Entry 1FFK (X-ray diffraction, 2.40 A resolution); this record covers chains 0 and O of the 29 polymer chains in the assembly.

Chain 0:
Molecule: 23S RRNA
Organism: Haloarcula marismortui
Sequence (2922 nucleotides; each row starts with the number of its first residue):
     2 UUGGCUACUA UGCCAGCUGG UGGAUUGCUC GGCUCAGGCG CUGAUGAAGG ACGUGCCAAG
    62 CUGCGAUAAG CCAUGGGGAG CCGCACGGAG GCGAAGAACC AUGGAUUUCC GAAUGAGAAU
   122 CUCUCUAACA AUUGCUUCGC GCAAUGAGGA ACCCCGAGAA CUGAAACAUC UCAGUAUCGG
   182 GAGGAACAGA AAACGCAAUG UGAUGUCGUU AGUAACCGCG AGUGAACGCG AUACAGCCCA
   242 AACCGAAGCC CUCACGGGCA AUGUGGUGUC AGGGCUACCU CUCAUCAGCC GACCGUCUCG
   302 ACGAAGUCUC UUGGAACAGA GCGUGAUACA GGGUGACAAC CCCGUACUCG AGACCAGUAC
   362 GACGUGCGGU AGUGCCAGAG UAGCGGGGGU UGGAUAUCCC UCGCGAAUAA CGCAGGCAUC
   422 GACUGCGAAG GCUAAACACA ACCUGAGACC GAUAGUGAAC AAGUAGUGUG AACGAACGCU
   482 GCAAAGUACC CUCAGAAGGG AGGCGAAAUA GAGCAUGAAA UCAGUUGGCG AUCGAGCGAC
   542 AGGGCAUACA AGGUCCCUCG ACGAAUGACC GACGCGCGAG CGUCCAGUAA GACUCACGGG
   602 AAGCCGAUGU UCUGUCGUAC GUUUUGAAAA ACGAGCCAGG GAGUGUGUCU GCAUGGCAAG
   662 UCUAACCGGA GUAUCCGGGG AGGCACAGGG AAACCGACAU GGCCGCAGGG CUUUGCCCGA
   722 GGGCCGCCGU CUUCAAGGGC GGGGAGCCAU GUGGACACGA CCCGAAUCCG GACGAUCUAC
   782 GCAUGGACAA GAUGAAGCGU GCCGAAAGGC ACGUGGAAGU CUGUUAGAGU UGGUGUCCUA
   842 CAAUACCCUC UCGUGAUCUA UGUGUAGGGG UGAAAGGCCC AUCGAGUCCG GCAACAGCUG
   902 GUUCCAAUCG AAACAUGUCG AAGCAUGACC UCCGCCGAGG UAGUCUGUGA GGUAGAGCGA
   962 CCGAUUGGUG UGUCCGCCUC CGAGAGGAGU CGGCACACCU GUCAAACUCC AAACUUACAG
  1022 ACGCCGUUUG ACGCGGGGAU UCCGGUGCGC GGGGUAAGCC UGUGUACCAG GAGGGGAACA
  1082 ACCCAGAGAU AGGUUAAGGU CCCCAAGUGU GGAUUAAGUG UAAUCCUCUG AAGGUGGUCU
  1142 CGAGCCCUAG ACAGCCGGGA GGUGAGCUUA GAAGCAGCUA CCCUCUAAGA AAAGCGUAAC
  1202 AGCUUACCGG CCGAGGUUUG AGGCGCCCAA AAUGAUCGGG ACUCAAAUCC ACCACCGAGA
  1262 CCUGUCCGUA CCACUCAUAC UGGUAAUCGA GUAGAUUGGC GCUCUAAUUG GAUGGAAGUA
  1322 GGGGUGAAAA CUCCUAUGGA CCGAUUAGUG ACGAAAAUCC UGGCCAUAGU AGCAGCGAUA
  1382 GUCGGGUGAG AACCCCGACG GCCUAAUGGA UAAGGGUUCC UCAGCACUGC UGAUCAGCUG
  1442 AGGGUUAGCC GGUCCUAAGU CAUACCGCAA CUCGACUAUG ACGAAAUGGG AAACGGGUUA
  1502 AUAUUCCCGU GCCACUAUGC AGUGAAAGUU GACGCCCUGG GGUCGAUCAC GCUGGGCAUU
  1562 CGCCCAGUCG AACCGUCCAA CUCCGUGGAA GCCGUAAUGG CAGGAAGCGG ACGAACGGCG
  1622 GCAUAGGGAA ACGUGAUUCA ACCUGGGGCC CAUGAAAAGA CGAGCAUAGU GUCCGUACCG
  1682 AGAACCGACA CAGGUGUCCA UGGCGGCGAA AGCCAAGGCC UGUCGGGAGC AACCAACGUU
  1742 AGGGAAUUCG GCAAGUUAGU CCCGUACCUU CGGAAGAAGG GAUGCCUGCU CCGGAACGGA
  1802 GCAGGUCGCA GUGACUCGGA AGCUCGGACU GUCUAGUAAC AACAUAGGUG ACCGCAAAUC
  1862 CGCAAGGACU CGUACGGUCA CUGAAUCCUG CCCAGUGCAG GUAUCUGAAC ACCUCGUACA
  1922 AGAGGACGAA GGACCUGUCA ACGGCGGGGG UAACUAUGAC CCUCUUAAGG UAGCGUAGUA
  1982 CCUUGCCGCA UCAGUAGCGG CUUGCAUGAA UGGAUUAACC AGAGCUUCAC UGUCCCAACG
  2042 UUGGGCCCGG UGAACUGUAC AUUCCAGUGC GGAGUCUGGA GACACCCAGG GGGAAGCGAA
  2102 GACCCUAUGG AGCUUUACUG CAGGCUGUCG CUGAGACGUG GUCGCCGAUG UGCAGCAUAG
  2162 GUAGGAGACA CUACACAGGU ACCCGCGCUA GCGGGCCACC GAGUCAACAG UGAAAUACUA
  2222 CCCGUCGGUG ACUGCGACUC UCACUCCGGG AGGAGGACAC CGAUAGCCGG GCAGUUUGAC
  2282 UGGGGCGGUA CGCGCUCGAA AAGAUAUCGA GCGCGCCCUA UGGCUAUCUC AGCCGGGACA
  2342 GAGACCCGGC GAAGAGUGCA AGAGCAAAAG AUAGCUUGAC AGUGUUCUUC CCAACGAGGA
  2402 ACGCUGACGC GAAAGCGUGG UCUAGCGAAC CAAUUAGCCU GCUUGAUGCG GGCAAUUGAU
  2462 GACAGAAAAG CUACCCUAGG GAUAACAGAG UCGUCACUCG CAAGAGCACA UAUCGACCGA
  2522 GUGGCUUGCU ACCUCGAUGU CGGUUCCCUC CAUCCUGCCC GUGCAGAAGC GGGCAAGGGU
  2582 GAGGUUGUUC GCCUAUUAAA GGAGGUCGUG AGCUGGGUUU AGACCGUCGU GAGACAGGUC
  2642 GGCUGCUAUC UACUGGGUGU GUAAUGGUGU CUGACAAGAA CGACCGUAUA GUACGAGAGG
  2702 AACUACGGUU GGUGGCCACU GGUGUACCGG UUGUUCGAGA GAGCACGUGC CGGGUAGCCA
  2762 CGCCACACGG GGUAAGAGCU GAACGCAUCU AAGCUCGAAA CCCACUUGGA AAAGAGACAC
  2822 CGCCGAGGUC CCGCGUACAA GACGCGGUCG AUAGACUCGG GGUGUGCGCG UCGAGGUAAC
  2882 GAGACGUUAA GCCCACGAGC ACUAACAGAC CAAAGCCAUC AU
Disordered / not traced: 2-9, 126-128, 715, 971-998, 1161-1206, 1560, 1952-1963, 2137-2236, 2339-2343, 2664-2666, 2915-2923
Differences from the reference sequence: conflict C560 (U3155 in 3377779)
Metal / ion sites: Mg2+ site 1: G627, A2483, C2534; K+: G2102, G2482, C2536; Mg2+ site 2: A2483, C2533, C2534

Chain O:
Protein: Ribosomal protein L22
Organism: Haloarcula marismortui
UniProt: P10970 (RL22_HALMA); residues 1-154 here = UniProt positions 1-154
Amino-acid sequence (154 residues; each row starts with the number of its first residue):
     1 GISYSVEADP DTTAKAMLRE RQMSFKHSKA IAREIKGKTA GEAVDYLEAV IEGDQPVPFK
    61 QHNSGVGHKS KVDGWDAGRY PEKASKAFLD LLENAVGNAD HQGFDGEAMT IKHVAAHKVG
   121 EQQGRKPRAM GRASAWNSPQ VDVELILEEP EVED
Disordered / not traced: 151-154

Interface between chain 0 and chain O:
Pairs across the interface (34; chain 0 residue first):
  U19(0) with Ser5(O), sugar contact
  G20(0) with Ser3(O), phosphate contact; Ser5(O), sugar contact
  G21(0) with Ile2(O), sugar contact
  U22(0) with Gly1(O), phosphate contact; Val119(O), sugar contact
  G500(0) with Ala16(O), sugar contact
  A524(0) with Ala115(O), sugar contact
  A841(0) with Arg128(O), phosphate contact
  A843(0) with Ala129(O), phosphate contact
  A844(0) with Ala129(O), phosphate contact; Met130(O), sugar contact
  G1370(0) with Ser24(O), base contact; His62(O), phosphate contact
  A1689(0) with Pro127(O), base contact; Gly131(O), base contact
  G2050(0) with Arg79(O), phosphate contact; Tyr80(O), phosphate contact
  G2051(0) with Pro81(O), phosphate contact; Lys83(O), phosphate contact
  G2053(0) with Trp136(O), phosphate contact; Ser138(O), phosphate contact
  A2054(0) with Ser134(O), sugar contact; Trp136(O), phosphate contact; Asn137(O), phosphate contact
  C2088(0) with Ser64(O), phosphate contact; Gly65(O), phosphate contact
  A2089(0) with Gly65(O), phosphate contact
  U2659(0) with Trp75(O), sugar contact; Asp76(O), sugar contact
  G2660(0) with Asp73(O), phosphate contact; Gly74(O), phosphate contact
  A2841(0) with Gly67(O), sugar contact
  A2843(0) with Ser70(O), phosphate contact
Also at the interface, not in a pair above, chain 0 (28 interface residues in all): G13, G501, U840, A1369, C2048, C2049, G2842
Also at the interface, not in a pair above, chain O (40 interface residues in all): Met17, Gln61, Asn63, His68, Lys69, Glu82, Ala116, Arg132, Ala133, Ala135

In short:
Chain 0 and chain O form an interface of 28 and 40 residues respectively. The Mg2+ site 1 is built by G627(0),
A2483(0) and C2534(0). G2102(0), G2482(0) and C2536(0) form the K+ site.
Here chain 0 is 23S RRNA and chain O is Ribosomal protein L22, both from Haloarcula marismortui. Entry 1FFK
(Crystal structure of the large ribosomal subunit from haloarcula marismortui at 2.4 angstrom resolution) was
determined by X-ray diffraction.
